6RLX - chains A and C of the 4 polymer chains in the assembly; structure by X-ray diffraction, 1.50 A resolution.

Chain A (and C):
Protein: Relaxin, a-chain
Source organism: Homo sapiens
Notes: chain C of this document is another copy of the same molecule, construct and numbering; everything in this record applies to it too
Reference sequence: P04090 (REL2_HUMAN); aligned to UniProt positions 162-184 over residues -2 to 20 (the alignment contains insertions or deletions, so no single offset holds)
Amino-acid sequence (24 residues; row label = number of the first residue in the row; numbers below 1 keep their minus sign (PCA-3 is residue -3)):
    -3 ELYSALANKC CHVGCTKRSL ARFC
Modified residues: Glu-3 (pyroglutamic acid; PCA)
Disulfide bonds: Cys6-Cys11

Chain A / chain C interface:
Pairs across the interface (5):
  Tyr-1(A) with Tyr-1(C), hydrophobic
  Ser0(A) with Ser0(C); Asn4(C)
  Asn4(A) with Ser0(C), hydrogen bond
  His8(A) with Leu-2(C)
Also at the interface, not in a pair above, chain A (7 interface residues in all): Glu-3, Ala3, Cys7
Also at the interface, not in a pair above, chain C (6 interface residues in all): Ala3, His8

In short:
7 residues of chain A face 6 of chain C across their interface; the contacts include 1 hydrogen bond. Its one
hydrogen-bonded contact is Asn4(A)-Ser0(C).
Chain A and chain C are both Relaxin, a-chain (Homo sapiens); the structure, X-ray structure of human relaxin
at 1.5 angstroms. comparison to insulin and implications for receptor binding ..., was determined by X-ray
diffraction.
